Entry 3D8G (X-ray diffraction, 1.99 A resolution); this record covers chain A.

[Chain A]
Protein: Thermonuclease
Organism: Staphylococcus aureus subsp. aureus MW2
Notes: EC 3.1.31.1; fragment: UNP database residues 80-228
UniProt: Q8NXI6 (NUC_STAAW); residues 1-149 here correspond to UniProt positions 80-228 (UniProt number = residue number + 79)
Sequence (143 residues; row label = number of the first residue in the row; note: 6 numbers in that range are skipped by the numbering (no residue carries them; nothing is unmodelled there)):
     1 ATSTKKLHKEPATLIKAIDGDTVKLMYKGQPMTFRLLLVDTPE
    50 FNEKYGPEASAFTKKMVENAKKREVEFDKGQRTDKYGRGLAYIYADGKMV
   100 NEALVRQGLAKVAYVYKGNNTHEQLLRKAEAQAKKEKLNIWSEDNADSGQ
Disordered / not traced: 1-6, 143-149
Sequence notes: engineered mutation Phe-50 (Gly129 in Q8NXI6), Asn-51 (Val130 in Q8NXI6), Arg-72 (Ile151 in Q8NXI6), Gly-117 (Pro196 in Q8NXI6), Ala-128 (Ser207 in Q8NXI6)
Curated features (UniProtKB/Swiss-Prot):
  - active site: Arg-35, Glu-43, Arg-87
  - binding site (Ca(2+)): Asp-21, Asp-40, Thr-41
From the paper describing this entry:
  - mutagenesis - I72R: decreased catalytic activity
  - mutagenesis - G20R, V23R, L25R, F34R, L36R, L37R, L38R (-1.2 kcal/mol), V39R, T41R, A58R, T62R, V66R, I72R, V74R, Y91R, I92R (-11.8 kcal/mol), V99R, N100R, L103R, V104R (-11.8 kcal/mol): decreased stability
  - mutagenesis - G20R, L36R, T41R, A58R, I92R, V104R: abolished catalytic activity
  - catalytic residues: Asp-21 (citing earlier work)

[Overview]
UniProt lists 3 active-site residues and 3 Ca2+-binding residues. The paper reports the catalytic residue
Asp-21; G20R, V23R and L25R, among others, reduce stability; 20 substitutions were tested in all.
Chain A is Thermonuclease (Staphylococcus aureus subsp. aureus MW2); the structure, Crystal structure of
Staphylococcal nuclease variant Delta+PHS I72R at cryogenic temperature, was determined by X-ray diffraction
together with 3D4W and 3DHQ from the same study.
